1KUJ - chains E and G of the 8 polymer chains in the assembly; structure by X-ray diffraction, 2.00 A resolution.

Chain E (and G):
Protein: Jacalin alpha chain
From: Artocarpus integer
Notes: chain G of this document is another copy of the same molecule, construct and numbering; everything in this record applies to it too
UniProtKB: P18670 (LECA_ARTIN); residues 1-133 here = UniProt positions 1-133
Sequence (133 residues; each row starts with the number of its first residue):
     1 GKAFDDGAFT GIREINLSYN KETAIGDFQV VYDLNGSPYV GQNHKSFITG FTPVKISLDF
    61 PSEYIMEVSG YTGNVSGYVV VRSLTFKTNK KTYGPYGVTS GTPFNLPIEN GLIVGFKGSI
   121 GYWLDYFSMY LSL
Swiss-Prot annotation at these positions:
  - region: Val68 to Asn89 (IgA-binding)
  - glycosylation (N-linked (GlcNAc...) asparagine): Asn43, Asn74
  - natural variant: Lys45 (K45L; K45T), Met66 (M66D; M66V)
Residues lining bound ligands: methyl alpha-D-mannopyranoside (MMA): Gly1, Phe47, Tyr78, Val80, Gly121, Tyr122, Trp123, Asp125

Interface between chain E and chain G:
Residue-residue contacts - 7 pairs, chain E then chain G:
  Thr102(E) - Pro103(G)
  Pro103(E) - Pro103(G)
  Leu106(E) - Leu106(G)  hydrophobic
  Glu109(E) - Lys117(G)  salt bridge
  Glu109(E) - Ser128(G)  hydrogen bond
  Lys117(E) - Glu109(G)  salt bridge
  Ser128(E) - Glu109(G)  hydrogen bond
Other interface residues (no listed pair), chain E (9 interface residues in all): Phe104, Asn105, Leu131
Other interface residues (no listed pair), chain G (9 interface residues in all): Thr102, Phe104, Asn105, Leu131

In short:
The chain E/chain G interface involves 9 residues from each chain, with 2 hydrogen bonds and 2 salt bridges.
Polar contacts include Glu109(E)-Lys117(G) and Glu109(E)-Ser128(G). Chain E binds methyl
alpha-D-mannopyranoside.
Both chains are Jacalin alpha chain (Artocarpus integer). Entry 1KUJ (Crystal structure of Jacalin complexed
with 1-O-methyl-alpha-D-mannose) was determined by X-ray diffraction together with 1KU8 from the same study.
